Entry 8GUT (electron microscopy, 2.98 A resolution); this record covers chains B and S of the 5 polymer chains in the assembly.

# Chain B
Name: Guanine nucleotide-binding protein G(I)/G(S)/G(T) subunit beta-1
Source organism: Homo sapiens
Reference sequence: P62873 (GBB1_HUMAN); residue numbers follow UniProt; this construct covers 1-340
Amino-acid sequence (340 residues; row label = number of the first residue in the row):
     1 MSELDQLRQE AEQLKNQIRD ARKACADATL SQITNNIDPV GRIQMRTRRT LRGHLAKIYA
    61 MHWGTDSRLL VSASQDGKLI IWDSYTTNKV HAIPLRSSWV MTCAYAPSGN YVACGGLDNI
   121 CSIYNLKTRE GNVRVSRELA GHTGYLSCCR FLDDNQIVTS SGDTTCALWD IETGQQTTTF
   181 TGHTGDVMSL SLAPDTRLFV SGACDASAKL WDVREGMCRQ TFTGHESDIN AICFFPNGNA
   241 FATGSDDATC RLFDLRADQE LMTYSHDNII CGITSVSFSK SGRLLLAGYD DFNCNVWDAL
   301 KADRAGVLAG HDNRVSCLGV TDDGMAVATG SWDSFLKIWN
Not modelled in the structure: 1-2
Swiss-Prot annotation at these positions:
  - modified residue: Ser2 (N-acetylserine), His266 (Phosphohistidine)
  - natural variant: Leu30 (L30F: In MRD42; uncertain significance), Arg52 (R52G: In MRD42), Gly64 (G64V: In MRD42), Asp76 (D76E: In MRD42; D76G: In MRD42), Gly77 (G77S: In MRD42), Lys78 (K78R: In MRD42), Ile80 (I80N: In MRD42; I80T: In MRD42), His91 (H91R: In MRD42; uncertain significance), Ala92 (A92T: In MRD42), Pro94 (P94S: In MRD42), Leu95 (L95P: In MRD42), Arg96 (R96L: In MRD42), 5 further natural variant entries in UniProt

# Chain S
Name: scFv16
Source organism: Homo sapiens
Notes: antibody fragment or engineered binder
Amino-acid sequence (259 residues; numbered 1 to 247 plus 14 insertion-coded residues; 2 numbers in that range are skipped by the numbering (no residue carries them; nothing is unmodelled there); the number before each row is that of its first residue; a row labelled like 121A-121N holds insertion residues (121A, then the next letters in order)):
     1 DVQLVESGGG LVQPGGSRKL SCSASGFAFS SFGMHWVRQA PEKGLEWVAY ISSGSGTIYY
    61 ADTVKGRFTI SRDDPKNTLF LQMTSLRSED TAMYYCVRSI YYYGSSPFDF WGQGTTLTVS
   121 S
121A-121N GGGGSGGGGSGGGG
   124 SDIVMTQATS SVPVTPGESV SISCRSSKSL LHSNGNTYLY WFLQRPGQSP QLLIYRMSNL
   184 ASGVPDRFSG SGSGTAFTLT ISRLEAEDVG VYYCMQHLEY PLTFGAGTKL ELKAAAHHHH
   244 HHHH
Not modelled in the structure: 1, 121A-121N, 236-247
Disulfides: Cys22-Cys96, Cys147-Cys217

# Chain B / chain S interface
Contacting residue pairs (11; chain B residue first):
  Asp66(B) with Tyr103(S)
  Arg68(B) with Tyr103(S)
  Leu69(B) with Tyr103(S), hydrophobic
  Val90(B) with Tyr102(S), hydrophobic
  Arg129(B) with Val2(S)
  Glu130(B) with Gly26(S); Phe27(S); Ala28(S), hydrogen bond (backbone-backbone); Phe32(S)
  Gly131(B) with Phe32(S)
  Asn132(B) with Ala28(S)
Interface residues without a listed pair, chain B (9 interface residues in all): His91
Interface residues without a listed pair, chain S (12 interface residues in all): Ser31, Arg98, Ile100, Phe110, Ser185

# Summary
Chain B and chain S form an interface of 9 and 12 residues respectively, with 1 hydrogen bond. Its one
hydrogen bond, Glu130(B)-Ala28(S), is backbone to backbone.
Chain B is Guanine nucleotide-binding protein G(I)/G(S)/G(T) subunit beta-1 and chain S is scFv16, both from
Homo sapiens; the structure, Cryo-EM structure of LEI-CB2-Gi complex, was determined by electron microscopy
(same publication as 8GUQ, 8GUR and 8GUS).
